6MBB - chains A and B; structure by X-ray diffraction, 1.59 A resolution.

== Chain A ==
Name: Bcl-2-related protein A1
Organism: Homo sapiens
UniProt: Q16548 (B2LA1_HUMAN); residues 1-151 here = UniProt positions 1-151
Sequence (152 residues; row label = number of the first residue in the row; numbering starts at 0):
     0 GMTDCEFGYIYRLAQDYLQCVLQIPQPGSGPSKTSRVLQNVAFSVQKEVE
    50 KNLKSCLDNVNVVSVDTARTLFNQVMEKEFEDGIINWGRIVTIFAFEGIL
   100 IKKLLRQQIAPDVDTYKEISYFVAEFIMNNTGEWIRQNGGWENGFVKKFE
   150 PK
Construct notes: expression tag (0)
UniProt features mapped onto this chain:
  - motif: Lys77 to Gly97 (BH1), Glu132 to Lys147 (BH2)
What the authors report for this chain:
  - conformationally variable residues: Lys50 to Ser63

== Chain B ==
Name: dF1
Sequence (24 residues; row label = number of the first residue in the row):
     1 XSYVDKIADVMREVAEKINSDLTX
Modified positions: ACE (acetyl group) at position 1; NH2 (amino group) at position 24

== Chain A / chain B interface ==
Residue-residue contacts (38; chain A residue first):
  Val44(A) - Val14(B)  hydrophobic
  Val44(A) - Ile18(B)  hydrophobic
  Glu47(A) - Lys17(B)  salt bridge
  Asn51(A) - Val10(B)
  Leu52(A) - Lys6(B)
  Leu52(A) - Ile7(B)  hydrophobic
  Leu52(A) - Val10(B)  hydrophobic
  Cys55(A) - Lys6(B)
  Cys55(A) - Ile7(B)  hydrophobic
  Leu70(A) - Tyr3(B)  hydrophobic
  Gln73(A) - Val4(B)
  Val74(A) - Val4(B)
  Val74(A) - Ile7(B)  hydrophobic
  Met75(A) - Met11(B)  hydrophobic
  Lys77(A) - Val4(B)
  Lys77(A) - Asp5(B)
  Lys77(A) - Ala8(B)
  Lys77(A) - Arg12(B)  hydrogen bond (backbone-side chain)
  Glu78(A) - Ala8(B)
  Glu78(A) - Met11(B)
  Glu78(A) - Arg12(B)  hydrogen bond (backbone-side chain)
  Glu80(A) - Arg12(B)  salt bridge
  Asn85(A) - Glu16(B)  hydrogen bond
  Asn85(A) - Asn19(B)  hydrogen bond
  Trp86(A) - Asn19(B)
  Gly87(A) - Ala15(B)
  Gly87(A) - Ile18(B)
  Gly87(A) - Asn19(B)  hydrogen bond (backbone-side chain)
  Arg88(A) - Arg12(B)
  Arg88(A) - Ala15(B)
  Arg88(A) - Glu16(B)  salt bridge
  Thr91(A) - Met11(B)
  Thr91(A) - Ala15(B)
  Phe95(A) - Ile7(B)  hydrophobic
  Phe95(A) - Met11(B)  hydrophobic
  Lys147(A) - Leu22(B)
  Phe148(A) - Ile18(B)  hydrophobic
  Phe148(A) - Leu22(B)  hydrophobic
Interface residues without a listed pair, chain A (25 interface residues in all): Val48, Leu56, Val59, Asp81, Lys151
Interface features reported in the paper:
  - interface residues, chain A: Val44(A), Val48(A), Leu52(A), Met75(A), Glu78(A), Phe95(A)

== Summary ==
Chain A and chain B form an interface of 25 and 16 residues respectively, with 5 hydrogen bonds and 3 salt
bridges. Polar pairs include Glu47(A)-Lys17(B), Glu80(A)-Arg12(B) and Arg88(A)-Glu16(B). The paper reports
interface residues Val44(A), Val48(A) and Leu52(A) among others; conformational variability at Lys50(A).
Chain A is Bcl-2-related protein A1 (Homo sapiens) and chain B is dF1; the structure, Human Bfl-1 in complex
with the designed peptide dF1, was determined by X-ray diffraction together with 6MBC, 6MBD and 6MBE from the
same study.
